PDB entry 3MXR | X-ray diffraction, 1.30 A resolution | chain A

Chain A:
Protein: Beta-lactamase SHV-1
Source organism: Klebsiella pneumoniae
Notes: EC 3.5.2.6
UniProtKB: P0AD64 (BLA1_KLEPN); the author numbering skips numbers that UniProt does not, so the offset changes along the chain: 26-238 = UniProt 22-234; 240-252 = UniProt 235-247; 254-292 = UniProt 248-286
Amino-acid sequence (265 residues; numbered 26 to 292; 2 numbers in that range are skipped by the numbering (no residue carries them; nothing is unmodelled there); the number before each row is that of its first residue):
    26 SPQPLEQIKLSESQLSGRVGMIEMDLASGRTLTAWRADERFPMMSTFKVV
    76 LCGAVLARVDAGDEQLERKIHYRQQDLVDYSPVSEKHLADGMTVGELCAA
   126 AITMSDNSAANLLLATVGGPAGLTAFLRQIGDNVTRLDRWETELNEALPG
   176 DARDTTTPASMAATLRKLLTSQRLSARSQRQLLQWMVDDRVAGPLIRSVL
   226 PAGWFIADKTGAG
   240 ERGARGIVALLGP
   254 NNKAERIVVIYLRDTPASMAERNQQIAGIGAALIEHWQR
UniProt features mapped onto this chain:
  - active site: S70 (Nucleophile), E168 (Proton acceptor)
  - binding site (a beta-lactam): K73, S130, E166
Disulfides: C77-C123
Ligand contacts:
  - CZ8 (({[(2R)-2-{[(4-ethyl-2,3-dioxopiperazin-1-yl)carbonyl]amino}-4-(4-hydroxyphenyl)butanoyl]amino}methyl)boronic acid): M69, S70, K73, Y105, S130, N132, E166, T167, E168, L169, N170, E171, G236, A237, G238, E240, M272
  - cyclohexyl-hexyl-beta-D-maltoside (MA4), molecule 1: S26, I221, V224, L225, P226, I231, I246, A248, L250, V261, I263, I279, A280, G283, A284, I287, E288
  - cyclohexyl-hexyl-beta-D-maltoside (MA4), molecule 2: A217, L220, I221, V224, T235, R244, I246, N276, I279, A280

Overview:
Bound to chain A: compound CZ8 and cyclohexyl-hexyl-beta-D-maltoside. Curated annotation (UniProt) lists
active-site residues S70 and E168 and 3 beta-lactam-binding residues.
Chain A is Beta-lactamase SHV-1 (Klebsiella pneumoniae); the structure, SHV-1 beta-lactamase complex with
compound 1, was determined by X-ray diffraction (same publication as 3MKE, 3MKF and 3MXS).
